PDB entry 1HGD | X-ray diffraction, 2.70 A resolution | chains B and E of the 6 polymer chains in the assembly

# Chain B
Protein: Hemagglutinin, chain HA1
Source organism: Influenza A virus
Reference sequence: P03437 (HEMA_IAAIC); residues 1-175 here correspond to UniProt positions 346-520 (UniProt number = residue number + 345)
Chain sequence (175 residues; row label = number of the first residue in the row):
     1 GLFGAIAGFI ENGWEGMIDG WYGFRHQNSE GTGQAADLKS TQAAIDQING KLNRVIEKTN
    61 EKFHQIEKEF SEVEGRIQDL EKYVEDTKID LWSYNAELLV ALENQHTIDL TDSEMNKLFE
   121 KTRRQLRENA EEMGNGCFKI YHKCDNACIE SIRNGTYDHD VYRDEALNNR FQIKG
Disulfides: C144-C148
Covalent attachments: N-acetylglucosamine (NAG) linked to N154

# Chain E
Protein: Hemagglutinin, chain HA1
Source organism: Influenza A virus
Reference sequence: P03437 (HEMA_IAAIC); residues 1-328 here correspond to UniProt positions 17-344 (UniProt number = residue number + 16)
Chain sequence (328 residues; row label = number of the first residue in the row):
     1 QDLPGNDNST ATLCLGHHAV PNGTLVKTIT DDQIEVTNAT ELVQSSSTGK ICNNPHRILD
    61 GIDCTLIDAL LGDPHCDVFQ NETWDLFVER SKAFSNCYPY DVPDYASLRS LVASSGTLEF
   121 ITEGFTWTGV TQNGRSNACK RGPGSGFFSR LNWLTKSGST YPVLNVTMPN NDNFDKLYIW
   181 GIHHPSTNQE QTSLYVQASG RVTVSTRRSQ QTIIPNIGSR PWVRGLSSRI SIYWTIVKPG
   241 DVLVINSNGN LIAPRGYFKM RTGKSSIMRS DAPIDTCISE CITPNGSIPN DKPFQNVNKI
   301 TYGACPKYVK QNTLKLATGM RNVPEKQT
Differences from the reference sequence: conflict R135 (Gly151 in P03437)
Disulfides: C52-C277, C64-C76, C97-C139, C281-C305
Covalent attachments: N-acetylglucosamine (NAG) linked to N38, N81, N285; glycan linked to N165

# Chain B / chain E interface
Pairs across the interface - 8 pairs, chain B then chain E:
  Q47(B) with T30(E)
  G50(B) with T30(E)
  K51(B) with I29(E); T30(E)
  R54(B) with K27(E); T28(E), hydrogen bond (side chain-backbone)
  K62(B) with K310(E)
  E103(B) with I29(E)
Interface residues without a listed pair, chain B (9 interface residues in all): E57, H106, L110
Interface residues without a listed pair, chain E (7 interface residues in all): D31, D32

# In short
9 residues of chain B face 7 of chain E across their interface, with 1 hydrogen bond. Its one hydrogen-bonded
contact is R54(B)-T28(E). N-acetylglucosamine is covalently linked to N154(B). N-acetylglucosamine is
covalently linked to N38(E), N81(E) and N285(E).
Here chain B is Hemagglutinin, chain HA1 and chain E is Hemagglutinin, chain HA1, both from Influenza A virus.
Entry 1HGD (Binding of influenza virus hemagglutinin to analogs of its cell-surface receptor, sialic acid:
analysis by proton ...) was determined by X-ray diffraction (same publication as 1HGE, 1HGF, 1HGG, 1HGH, 1HGI
and 1HGJ).
